Entry 4YMX (X-ray diffraction, 1.48 A resolution); this record covers chain A.

# Chain A
Molecule: ABC-type amino acid transport system, periplasmic component
Organism: Caldanaerobacter subterraneus subsp. tengcongensis MB4
UniProt: Q8RCC4 (Q8RCC4_CALS4); residues 1-260 here = UniProt positions 1-260
Chain sequence (260 residues; row label = number of the first residue in the row):
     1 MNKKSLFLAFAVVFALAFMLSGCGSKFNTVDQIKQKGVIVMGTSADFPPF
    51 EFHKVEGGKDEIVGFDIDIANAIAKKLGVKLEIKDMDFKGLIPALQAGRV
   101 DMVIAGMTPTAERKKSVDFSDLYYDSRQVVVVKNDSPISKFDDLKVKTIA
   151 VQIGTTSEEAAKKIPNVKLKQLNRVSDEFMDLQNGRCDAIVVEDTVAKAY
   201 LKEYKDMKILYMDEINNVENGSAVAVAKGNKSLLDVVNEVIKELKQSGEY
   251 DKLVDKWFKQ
Unresolved in the structure: 1-36
Ligand contacts: arginine (ARG): Ser44, Asp46, Phe47, Glu51, Phe88, Ala105, Gly106, Met107, Thr108, Arg113, Gln152, Gly154, Thr155, Thr156, Val175, Glu193
Reported in the primary citation:
  - binding site for arginine: Ser44, Asp46, Glu51, Ala105, Gly106, Met107, Arg113, Thr156, Glu193

# In short
Ligands of chain A: arginine. The paper reports a binding site for arginine at Ser44, Asp46 and Glu51 among
others.
Chain A is ABC-type amino acid transport system, periplasmic component (Caldanaerobacter subterraneus subsp.
tengcongensis MB4); the structure, Crystal structure of the substrate binding protein of an amino acid ABC
transporter, was determined by X-ray diffraction, deposited together with 4YMS, 4YMT, 4YMU, 4YMV and 4YMW.
